Entry 9C22 (X-ray diffraction, 4.60 A resolution (low resolution: residue-level contacts below are approximate; hydrogen-bond / salt-bridge calls are withheld)); this record covers chains B and H of the 12 polymer chains in the assembly.

# Chain B (and H)
Name: Hemagglutinin
Organism: Influenza A virus
Notes: chain H of this document is another copy of the same molecule, construct and numbering; everything in this record applies to it too
Amino-acid sequence (504 residues; row label = number of the first residue in the row; numbers below 1 keep their minus sign (Gly-326 is residue -326)):
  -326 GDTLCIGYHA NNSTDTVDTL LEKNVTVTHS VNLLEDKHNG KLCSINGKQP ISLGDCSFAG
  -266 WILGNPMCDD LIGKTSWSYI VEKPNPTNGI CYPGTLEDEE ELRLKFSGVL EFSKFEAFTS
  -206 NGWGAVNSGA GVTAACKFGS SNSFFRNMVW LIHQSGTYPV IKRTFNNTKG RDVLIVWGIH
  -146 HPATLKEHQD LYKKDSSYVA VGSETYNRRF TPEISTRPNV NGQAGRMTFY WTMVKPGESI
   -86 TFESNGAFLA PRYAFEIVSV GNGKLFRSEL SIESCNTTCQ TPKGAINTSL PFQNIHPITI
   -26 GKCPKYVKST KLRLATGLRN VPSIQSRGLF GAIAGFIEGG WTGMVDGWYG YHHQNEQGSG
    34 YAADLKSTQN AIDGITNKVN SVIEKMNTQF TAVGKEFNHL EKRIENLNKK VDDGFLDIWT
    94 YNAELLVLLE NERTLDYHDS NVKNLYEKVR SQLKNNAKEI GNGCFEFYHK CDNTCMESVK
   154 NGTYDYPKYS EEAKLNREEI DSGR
Unresolved in the structure: -326 to 6, 175-177
Disulfide bonds: Cys144-Cys148

# How chain B and chain H interact
Residue-residue contacts - 47 pairs, chain B then chain H:
  Ala7(B) with Ser113(H)
  Gly8(B) with Asn117(H)
  Phe9(B) with Asn117(H)
  Arg76(B) with Glu69(H); Phe70(H); Asn71(H); Glu74(H)
  Ile77(B) with Phe70(H); Glu74(H); Ile77(H)
  Asn79(B) with Lys68(H)
  Leu80(B) with Ile77(H); Leu80(H); Asn81(H); Val84(H)
  Lys83(B) with Val66(H); Lys68(H); Asn81(H); Val84(H); Asp85(H); Phe88(H)
  Val84(B) with Val84(H); Phe88(H)
  Gly87(B) with Phe88(H)
  Phe88(B) with Phe88(H)
  Asp90(B) with Thr61(H); Trp92(H)
  Ile91(B) with Phe88(H); Ile91(H)
  Tyr94(B) with Lys58(H); Met59(H); Trp92(H); Asn95(H); Leu99(H)
  Asn95(B) with Asn95(H)
  Glu97(B) with Lys58(H)
  Leu98(B) with Lys58(H); Leu99(H)
  Leu101(B) with Ser54(H); Lys58(H)
  Leu102(B) with Glu103(H); Arg106(H)
  Glu105(B) with Arg106(H)
  Arg106(B) with Arg106(H)
  Asp109(B) with Arg106(H)
  Lys131(B) with Lys127(H)
  Asp174(B) with Lys167(H)
Other interface residues (no listed pair), chain B (27 interface residues in all): Leu73, Glu132, Ile173
Other interface residues (no listed pair), chain H (27 interface residues in all): Val55

# In short
The chain B/chain H interface involves 27 residues from each chain.
Both chains are Hemagglutinin (Influenza A virus). Entry 9C22 (Crystal structure of chimeric hemagglutinin
cH11/1 in complex with broad protective antibody 3E1) was determined by X-ray diffraction, deposited together
with 9C0U, 9C0X and 9C0V.
